Entry 7T6T (electron microscopy, 3.20 A resolution); this record covers chains B and C of the 5 polymer chains in the assembly.

== Chain B ==
Molecule: Guanine nucleotide-binding protein G(I)/G(S)/G(T) subunit beta-1
UniProtKB: P54311 (GBB1_RAT); residues 2-340 here = UniProt positions 2-340
Chain sequence (353 residues; numbered -12 to 340; the number before each row is that of its first residue; numbers below 1 keep their minus sign (His-12 is residue -12)):
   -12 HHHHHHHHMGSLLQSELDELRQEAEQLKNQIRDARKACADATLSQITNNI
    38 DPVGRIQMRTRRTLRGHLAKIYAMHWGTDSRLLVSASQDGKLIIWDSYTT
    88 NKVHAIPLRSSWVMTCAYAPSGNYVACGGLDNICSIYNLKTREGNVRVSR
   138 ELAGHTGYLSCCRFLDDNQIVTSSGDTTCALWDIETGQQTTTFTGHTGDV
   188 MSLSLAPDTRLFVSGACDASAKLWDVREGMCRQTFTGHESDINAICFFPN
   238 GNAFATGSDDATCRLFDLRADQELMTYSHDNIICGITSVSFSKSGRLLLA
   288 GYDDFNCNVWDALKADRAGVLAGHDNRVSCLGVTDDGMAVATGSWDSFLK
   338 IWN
Disordered / not traced: -12 to 4
Construct notes: expression tag (-12 to 1); conflict Glu6 (Gln in P54311)
Curated features (UniProtKB/Swiss-Prot):
  - modified residue: Ser2 (N-acetylserine), His266 (Phosphohistidine)

== Chain C ==
Molecule: Guanine nucleotide-binding protein G(I)/G(S)/G(O) subunit gamma-2
From: Bos taurus
UniProtKB: P63212 (GBG2_BOVIN); residue numbers follow UniProt; this construct covers 2-68
Chain sequence (67 residues; row label = number of the first residue in the row):
     2 ASNNTASIAQARKLVEQLKMEANIDRIKVSKAAADLMAYCEAHAKEDPLL
    52 TPVPASENPFREKKFFC
Disordered / not traced: 2-8, 63-68
Curated features (UniProtKB/Swiss-Prot):
  - modified residue: Ala2 (N-acetylalanine), Cys68 (Cysteine methyl ester)
  - lipidation: Cys68 (S-geranylgeranyl cysteine)

== How chain B and chain C interact ==
Pairs across the interface (87):
  Leu7(B) - Ala12(C)  hydrophobic
  Leu7(B) - Arg13(C)
  Leu7(B) - Val16(C)
  Ala11(B) - Leu15(C)  hydrophobic
  Ala11(B) - Val16(C)  hydrophobic
  Ala11(B) - Leu19(C)
  Leu14(B) - Val16(C)
  Leu14(B) - Leu19(C)  hydrophobic
  Lys15(B) - Leu19(C)
  Gln17(B) - Ala23(C)
  Ile18(B) - Leu19(C)  hydrophobic
  Ile18(B) - Ala23(C)  hydrophobic
  Ala24(B) - Lys29(C)  hydrogen bond (backbone-side chain)
  Cys25(B) - Arg27(C)
  Cys25(B) - Ile28(C)
  Cys25(B) - Lys29(C)
  Cys25(B) - Val30(C)  hydrogen bond (backbone-backbone)
  Ala26(B) - Val30(C)  hydrophobic
  Asp27(B) - Lys29(C)
  Asp27(B) - Val30(C)
  Asp27(B) - Ser31(C)  hydrogen bond (side chain-backbone)
  Ala28(B) - Val30(C)
  Leu30(B) - Ala34(C)  hydrophobic
  Ile33(B) - Ser31(C)
  Ile33(B) - Ala34(C)  hydrophobic
  Thr34(B) - Met38(C)
  Ile37(B) - Met38(C)  hydrophobic
  Ile43(B) - Leu50(C)
  Met45(B) - Leu50(C)  hydrophobic
  Arg48(B) - Asn59(C)
  Arg48(B) - Phe61(C)
  Arg49(B) - Pro60(C)
  Arg49(B) - Phe61(C)
  Arg49(B) - Arg62(C)
  Ser84(B) - Phe61(C)
  Tyr85(B) - Pro60(C)
  Tyr85(B) - Phe61(C)  hydrophobic
  Cys218(B) - Gln18(C)  hydrogen bond (backbone-side chain)
  Arg219(B) - Ile25(C)
  Gln220(B) - Ile25(C)
  Thr221(B) - Glu22(C)  hydrogen bond
  Phe235(B) - Leu37(C)  hydrophobic
  Phe235(B) - Tyr40(C)  hydrophobic
  Phe235(B) - Cys41(C)  hydrophobic
  Pro236(B) - Tyr40(C)
  Asn237(B) - Asp36(C)  hydrogen bond
  Ala240(B) - Leu37(C)  hydrophobic
  Leu252(B) - Leu37(C)  hydrophobic
  Asp254(B) - Ala33(C)
  Asp254(B) - Leu37(C)
  Arg256(B) - Arg27(C)
  Arg256(B) - Ile28(C)  hydrogen bond (backbone-backbone)
  Arg256(B) - Asp36(C)  salt bridge
  Ala257(B) - Ile28(C)
  Ala257(B) - Val30(C)  hydrophobic
  Ala257(B) - Ala33(C)  hydrophobic
  Asp258(B) - Arg27(C)  salt bridge
  Gln259(B) - Val30(C)
  Leu261(B) - Val30(C)  hydrophobic
  Ser279(B) - Asp48(C)  hydrogen bond
  Ser279(B) - Leu50(C)
  Lys280(B) - Tyr40(C)
  Lys280(B) - Glu47(C)
  Lys280(B) - Asp48(C)  hydrogen bond (backbone-side chain)
  Ser281(B) - Tyr40(C)
  Ser281(B) - Cys41(C)
  Ser281(B) - His44(C)
  Ser281(B) - Asp48(C)  hydrogen bond
  Ser281(B) - Leu51(C)
  Gly282(B) - Cys41(C)  hydrogen bond (backbone-side chain)
  Arg283(B) - Cys41(C)
  Arg283(B) - Leu51(C)
  Leu284(B) - Leu50(C)  hydrophobic
  Leu284(B) - Leu51(C)  hydrophobic
  Leu300(B) - Met38(C)  hydrophobic
  Leu300(B) - Cys41(C)  hydrophobic
  Asp323(B) - Pro49(C)
  Gly324(B) - Pro49(C)
  Gly324(B) - Leu50(C)
  Met325(B) - Pro49(C)  hydrophobic
  Met325(B) - Leu50(C)
  Met325(B) - Pro60(C)
  Ala326(B) - Phe61(C)  hydrophobic
  Val327(B) - Leu50(C)  hydrophobic
  Ile338(B) - Phe61(C)  hydrophobic
  Asn340(B) - Asn59(C)  hydrogen bond
  Asn340(B) - Phe61(C)
Other interface residues (no listed pair), chain B (58 interface residues in all): Glu10, Ala21, Arg22, Val40, Trp63, Met217, Asn239, Val320
Other interface residues (no listed pair), chain C (39 interface residues in all): Ile9, Lys20, Met21, Asp26, Lys32, Ala45, Val54, Glu58

== Overview ==
58 residues of chain B and 39 residues of chain C are in contact, with 12 hydrogen bonds and 2 salt bridges.
Polar pairs include Arg256(B)-Asp36(C), Asp258(B)-Arg27(C) and Ala24(B)-Lys29(C).
Chain B is Guanine nucleotide-binding protein G(I)/G(S)/G(T) subunit beta-1 and chain C is Guanine
nucleotide-binding protein G(I)/G(S)/G(O) subunit gamma-2 (Bos taurus); the structure, Structure of the human
FPR1-Gi complex with fMLFII, was determined by electron microscopy, deposited together with 7T6S, 7T6U and
7T6V.
